6ZRR - chains J and M of the 18 polymer chains in the assembly; structure by electron microscopy, 4.00 A resolution.

# Chain J (and M)
Name: Islet amyloid polypeptide
Notes: chain M of this document is another copy of the same molecule, construct and numbering; everything in this record applies to it too
UniProt: P10997 (IAPP_HUMAN); residues 1-37 here correspond to UniProt positions 34-70 (UniProt number = residue number + 33)
Sequence (37 residues; row label = number of the first residue in the row):
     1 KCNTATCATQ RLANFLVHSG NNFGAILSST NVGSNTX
Unresolved in the structure: 1-14
Sequence notes: engineered mutation Gly-20 (Ser53 in P10997); modified residue (37)
Modified / non-standard residues: TYC (L-tyrosinamide) at position 37

# How chain J and chain M interact
Pairs across the interface (46; chain J residue first):
  Phe-15(J) / Phe-15(M)
  Phe-15(J) / Leu-16(M)
  Leu-16(J) / Leu-16(M)  hydrophobic
  Leu-16(J) / Ser-34(M)
  Val-17(J) / Leu-16(M)  hydrogen bond (backbone-backbone)
  Val-17(J) / Val-17(M)
  Val-17(J) / His-18(M)  hydrogen bond (backbone-backbone)
  His-18(J) / His-18(M)
  Ser-19(J) / His-18(M)  hydrogen bond (backbone-backbone)
  Ser-19(J) / Ser-19(M)
  Ser-19(J) / Gly-20(M)  hydrogen bond (backbone-backbone)
  Gly-20(J) / Asn-21(M)
  Asn-21(J) / His-18(M)
  Asn-21(J) / Asn-21(M)  hydrogen bond
  Asn-22(J) / Asn-21(M)  hydrogen bond (backbone-backbone)
  Asn-22(J) / Asn-22(M)
  Asn-22(J) / Phe-23(M)  hydrogen bond (backbone-backbone)
  Phe-23(J) / Phe-23(M)  hydrophobic
  Gly-24(J) / Phe-23(M)  hydrogen bond (backbone-backbone)
  Gly-24(J) / Gly-24(M)
  Ala-25(J) / Gly-24(M)  hydrogen bond (backbone-backbone)
  Ala-25(J) / Ala-25(M)
  Ala-25(J) / Ile-26(M)  hydrogen bond (backbone-backbone)
  Ile-26(J) / Ile-26(M)
  Leu-27(J) / Ile-26(M)  hydrogen bond (backbone-backbone)
  Leu-27(J) / Leu-27(M)  hydrophobic
  Leu-27(J) / Ser-28(M)  hydrogen bond (backbone-backbone)
  Ser-28(J) / Ser-28(M)
  Ser-28(J) / Ser-29(M)
  Ser-29(J) / Ser-29(M)  hydrogen bond (side chain-backbone)
  Thr-30(J) / Ser-29(M)  hydrogen bond (backbone-backbone)
  Thr-30(J) / Thr-30(M)
  Thr-30(J) / Asn-31(M)  hydrogen bond (backbone-backbone)
  Asn-31(J) / Asn-31(M)  hydrogen bond (backbone-backbone)
  Asn-31(J) / Val-32(M)  hydrogen bond (backbone-backbone)
  Asn-31(J) / Asn-35(M)
  Gly-33(J) / Ser-34(M)
  Gly-33(J) / Asn-35(M)
  Ser-34(J) / Ser-34(M)
  Asn-35(J) / Ser-34(M)  hydrogen bond (backbone-backbone)
  Asn-35(J) / Asn-35(M)
  Asn-35(J) / Thr-36(M)  hydrogen bond (backbone-backbone)
  Thr-36(J) / Thr-36(M)
  Thr-36(J) / TYC_37(M)
  TYC_37(J) / Thr-36(M)
  TYC_37(J) / TYC_37(M)
Also at the interface, not in a pair above, chain J (23 interface residues in all): Val-32
Also at the interface, not in a pair above, chain M (23 interface residues in all): Gly-33

# In short
Chain J and chain M each contribute 23 residues to their interface; the contacts include 19 hydrogen bonds.
Polar contacts include Asn-21(J)/Asn-21(M), Ser-29(J)/Ser-29(M) and Val-17(J)/Leu-16(M).
Chain J and chain M are both Islet amyloid polypeptide; the structure, three-protofilament amyloid structure
of S20G variant of human amylin (IAPP - Islet Amyloid Polypeptide), was determined by electron microscopy,
deposited together with 6ZRF and 6ZRQ.
